Entry 6GFL (X-ray diffraction, 2.48 A resolution); this record covers chains A and B.

== Chain A (and B) ==
Name: Pyrimidine/purine nucleotide 5'-monophosphate nucleosidase
Source organism: Escherichia coli K-12
Notes: EC 3.2.2.-, 3.2.2.10, 3.2.2.4; chain B of this document is another copy of the same molecule, construct and numbering; everything in this record applies to it too
UniProtKB: P0ADR8 (PPNN_ECOLI); numbering as in UniProt (aligned over 2-454)
Chain sequence (474 residues; each row starts with the number of its first residue; note: 2 numbers in that range are skipped by the numbering (no residue carries them; nothing is unmodelled there); numbers below 1 keep their minus sign (Arg-16 is residue -16)):
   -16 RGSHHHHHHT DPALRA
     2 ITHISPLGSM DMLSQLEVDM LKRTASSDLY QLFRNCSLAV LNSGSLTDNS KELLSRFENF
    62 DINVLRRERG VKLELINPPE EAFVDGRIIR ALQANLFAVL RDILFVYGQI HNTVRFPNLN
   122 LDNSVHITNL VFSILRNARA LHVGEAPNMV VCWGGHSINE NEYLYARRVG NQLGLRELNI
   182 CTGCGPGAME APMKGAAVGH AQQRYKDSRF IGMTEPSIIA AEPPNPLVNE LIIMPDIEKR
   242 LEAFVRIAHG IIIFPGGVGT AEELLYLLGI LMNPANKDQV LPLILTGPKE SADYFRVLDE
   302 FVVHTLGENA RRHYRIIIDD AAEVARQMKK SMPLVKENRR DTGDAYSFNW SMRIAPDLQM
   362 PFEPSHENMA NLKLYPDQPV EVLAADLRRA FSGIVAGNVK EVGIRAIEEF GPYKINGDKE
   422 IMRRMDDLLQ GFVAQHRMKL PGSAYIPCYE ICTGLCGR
Not modelled in the structure: -16 to -2, 113-121, 441-459 (chain B: -16 to -2, 113-122, 440-459)
Construct notes: expression tag (-16 to -1, 455-459)
From the paper describing this entry:
  - catalytic residues: His157, Arg241, Thr261, Glu264 (proposed by the authors, not directly observed)
  - conformationally variable residues (order/disorder transition): His112 to Leu122
  - self-association interface (contacts with another copy of this molecule); pairs are residue here / residue on that copy: Gly145-Arg70 (backbone contact), Arg67, Arg70, Thr343, Tyr347

== Chain A / chain B interface ==
Contacting residue pairs (45):
  Met11(A) - Arg140(B)
  Met11(A) - Leu142(B)
  Met13(A) - Phe133(B)  hydrophobic
  Met13(A) - Arg137(B)  hydrogen bond (backbone-side chain)
  Met13(A) - Ala346(B)  hydrophobic
  Met13(A) - Ser348(B)  hydrogen bond
  Leu14(A) - Phe133(B)
  Leu14(A) - Arg137(B)
  Ser15(A) - Asn130(B)
  Ser15(A) - Phe133(B)
  Leu17(A) - Asn130(B)
  Glu18(A) - Arg137(B)  salt bridge
  Arg67(A) - Gly344(B)
  Arg67(A) - Trp351(B)
  Arg68(A) - Gly344(B)  hydrogen bond (side chain-backbone)
  Arg68(A) - Asp345(B)
  Glu69(A) - Arg341(B)  salt bridge
  Glu69(A) - Asp345(B)
  Glu69(A) - Ala346(B)
  Glu69(A) - Tyr347(B)  hydrogen bond (backbone-backbone)
  Arg70(A) - Val144(B)  hydrogen bond (side chain-backbone)
  Arg70(A) - Gly145(B)  hydrogen bond (side chain-backbone)
  Arg70(A) - Glu146(B)
  Arg70(A) - Tyr347(B)
  Val126(A) - Leu17(B)  hydrophobic
  Asn130(A) - Ser15(B)  hydrogen bond
  Asn130(A) - Leu17(B)
  Phe133(A) - Met13(B)  hydrophobic
  Phe133(A) - Leu14(B)
  Arg137(A) - Met13(B)  hydrogen bond (side chain-backbone)
  Arg137(A) - Glu18(B)  salt bridge
  Arg140(A) - Arg140(B)
  His143(A) - Met11(B)
  Val144(A) - Met11(B)
  Gly145(A) - Arg70(B)  hydrogen bond (backbone-side chain)
  Glu146(A) - Arg70(B)  hydrogen bond (backbone-side chain)
  Lys337(A) - Arg70(B)
  Gly344(A) - Arg67(B)
  Asp345(A) - Glu69(B)
  Ala346(A) - Glu69(B)
  Tyr347(A) - Glu69(B)  hydrogen bond (backbone-backbone)
  Tyr347(A) - Arg70(B)
  Ser348(A) - Met13(B)
  Trp351(A) - Ser15(B)
  Trp351(A) - Arg67(B)
Also at the interface, not in a pair above, chain A (29 interface residues in all): Leu142, Arg340, Arg341
Also at the interface, not in a pair above, chain B (27 interface residues in all): Arg68, Val126, His143
Interface features reported in the paper:
  - interface residues, chain A: Arg70(A)

== Summary ==
Chain A and chain B form an interface of 29 and 27 residues respectively; the contacts include 11 hydrogen
bonds and 3 salt bridges. Polar pairs include Glu18(A)-Arg137(B), Glu69(A)-Arg341(B) and Met13(A)-Arg137(B).
From the paper: catalytic residues His157(A), Arg241(A) and Thr261(A) among others; the interface residue
Arg70(A).
Chain A and chain B are both Pyrimidine/purine nucleotide 5'-monophosphate nucleosidase (Escherichia coli
K-12); the structure, Crystal structure of the Escherichia coli nucleosidase PpnN (apo form), was determined
by X-ray diffraction (same publication as 6GFM).
